5D2M - chains E and G of the 5 polymer chains in the assembly; structure by X-ray diffraction, 2.40 A resolution.

== Chain E ==
Protein: Small ubiquitin-related modifier 2
Organism: Homo sapiens
UniProtKB: P61956 (SUMO2_HUMAN); residue numbers follow UniProt; this construct covers 15-93
Amino-acid sequence (83 residues; numbered 11 to 93; the number before each row is that of its first residue):
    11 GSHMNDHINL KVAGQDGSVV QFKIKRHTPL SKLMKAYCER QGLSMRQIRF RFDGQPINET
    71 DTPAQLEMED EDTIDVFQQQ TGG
Unresolved in the structure: 11-13
Sequence notes: expression tag (11-14)
UniProt features mapped onto this chain:
  - cross-link: Lys21 (Glycyl lysine isopeptide (Lys-Gly) (interchain with G-Cter in SUMO2)), Gly93 (Glycyl lysine isopeptide (Gly-Lys) (interchain with K-? in acceptor proteins))
What the authors report for this chain:
  - mutagenesis - D63R: decreased catalytic activity

== Chain G ==
Protein: Zinc finger protein 451
Organism: Homo sapiens
UniProtKB: Q9Y4E5 (ZN451_HUMAN); residue numbers follow UniProt; this construct covers 2-56
Amino-acid sequence (65 residues; each row starts with the number of its first residue; numbers below 1 keep their minus sign (Gly-8 is residue -8)):
    -8 GAMDHVEFGS GDPGSEIIES VPPAGPEASE STTDENEDDI QFVSEGPLRP VLEYIDLVSS
    52 DDEEP
Unresolved in the structure: -8 to 29, 51-56
Sequence notes: expression tag (-8 to 1)
UniProt features mapped onto this chain:
  - region: Asp30 to Gly37 (Interaction with SUMO2 1), Val42 to Ser50 (Interaction with SUMO2 2)
  - motif: Pro38 to Pro41 (PLRP)
What the authors report for this chain:
  - contacts within the chain: Pro38-Pro41
  - mutagenesis - P38A/P41A, L39R/R40L, R40A: decreased catalytic activity
  - mutagenesis - L39A: unchanged catalytic activity

== How chain E and chain G interact ==
Contacting residue pairs (27; chain E residue first):
  His17(E) - Val49(G)
  Ala23(E) - Arg40(G)
  Gly27(E) - Arg40(G)
  Ser28(E) - Leu43(G)
  Val29(E) - Arg40(G)
  Val29(E) - Pro41(G)
  Val29(E) - Val42(G)
  Val29(E) - Leu43(G)  hydrogen bond (backbone-backbone)
  Val30(E) - Glu44(G)
  Val30(E) - Ile46(G)  hydrophobic
  Gln31(E) - Val42(G)
  Gln31(E) - Glu44(G)  hydrogen bond (backbone-backbone)
  Gln31(E) - Tyr45(G)
  Gln31(E) - Ile46(G)  hydrogen bond (backbone-backbone)
  Phe32(E) - Ile46(G)
  Phe32(E) - Leu48(G)  hydrophobic
  Lys33(E) - Ile46(G)  hydrogen bond (backbone-backbone)
  Lys33(E) - Asp47(G)
  Lys33(E) - Leu48(G)  hydrogen bond (backbone-backbone)
  Lys33(E) - Val49(G)
  Lys35(E) - Val49(G)
  Lys42(E) - Leu48(G)  hydrogen bond (side chain-backbone)
  Lys42(E) - Ser50(G)  hydrogen bond (side chain-backbone)
  Leu43(E) - Leu48(G)  hydrophobic
  Ala46(E) - Leu48(G)  hydrophobic
  Arg50(E) - Glu44(G)  salt bridge
  Arg50(E) - Ile46(G)
Interface residues without a listed pair, chain E (15 interface residues in all): Ile34
The authors on this interface:
  - residue pairs: Gly24(E)-Arg40(G) (water-mediated contact), Arg50(E)-Glu44(G) (salt bridge), Asp85(E)-Arg40(G) (water-mediated contact)

== Summary ==
15 residues of chain E and 11 residues of chain G are in contact, with 7 hydrogen bonds and 1 salt bridge.
Polar pairs include Arg50(E)-Glu44(G), Lys42(E)-Leu48(G) and Lys42(E)-Ser50(G). The paper describes
water-mediated contacts between Gly24(E) and Arg40(G) and Asp85(E) and Arg40(G); a salt bridge between
Arg50(E) and Glu44(G). From the paper: P38A/P41A, L39R/R40L and R40A of chain G reduce catalytic activity;
contacts within the chain involving Pro38(G) and Pro41(G); 5 substitutions were tested in all.
Chain E is Small ubiquitin-related modifier 2 and chain G is Zinc finger protein 451, both from Homo sapiens;
the structure, Complex between human SUMO2-RANGAP1, UBC9 and ZNF451, was determined by X-ray diffraction.
